PDB entry 9NHL | electron microscopy, 3.70 A resolution | chains D and B of the 8 polymer chains in the assembly

== Chain D (and B) ==
Protein: BG505-CH505 Transmembrane protein gp41
Source organism: Human immunodeficiency virus 1
Notes: chain B of this document is another copy of the same molecule, construct and numbering; everything in this record applies to it too
Chain sequence (153 residues; row label = number of the first residue in the row):
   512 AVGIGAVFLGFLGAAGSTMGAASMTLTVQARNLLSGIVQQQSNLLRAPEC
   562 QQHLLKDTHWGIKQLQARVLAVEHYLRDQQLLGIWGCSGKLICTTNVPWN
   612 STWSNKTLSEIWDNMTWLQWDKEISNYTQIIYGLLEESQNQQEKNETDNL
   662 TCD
Not modelled in the structure: 512-524, 547-567 (chain B: 512-519, 540-567)
Disulfides: Cys598-Cys604
Covalent attachments: N-acetylglucosamine (NAG) linked to Asn611, Asn616, Asn656

== Chain D / chain B interface ==
Contacting residue pairs (35; chain D residue first):
  Gly531(D) with Lys655(B)
  Ser534(D) with Asn651(B), hydrogen bond (backbone-side chain); Lys655(B)
  Met535(D) with Asn651(B), hydrogen bond (backbone-side chain); Gln652(B); Lys655(B)
  Leu537(D) with Asn651(B)
  Thr538(D) with Ile595(B); Glu647(B); Asn651(B)
  Ala541(D) with Gln591(B), hydrogen bond (backbone-side chain)
  Arg542(D) with Arg588(B), hydrogen bond (backbone-side chain); Gln591(B); Glu647(B), salt bridge
  Leu545(D) with Leu587(B); Arg588(B); Gln591(B)
  Ser546(D) with Glu584(B), hydrogen bond
  Thr569(D) with Thr569(B)
  Ile573(D) with Ile573(B), hydrophobic
  Leu576(D) with Leu576(B), hydrophobic; Gln577(B)
  Arg579(D) with Val580(B); Glu584(B), salt bridge
  Val580(D) with Val580(B), hydrophobic
  Val583(D) with Leu587(B), hydrophobic
  Tyr586(D) with Gln591(B)
  Leu587(D) with Leu587(B), hydrophobic
  Lys601(D) with Glu654(B)
  Leu602(D) with Asn651(B); Glu654(B), hydrogen bond (backbone-side chain)
  Ile603(D) with Glu654(B), hydrogen bond (backbone-side chain); Lys655(B); Thr658(B)
  Leu619(D) with Asn660(B)
Other interface residues (no listed pair), chain D (24 interface residues in all): Thr536, Gly600, Thr605
Other interface residues (no listed pair), chain B (20 interface residues in all): Leu581, Val583, Gly594

== In short ==
24 residues of chain D face 20 of chain B across their interface, with 7 hydrogen bonds and 2 salt bridges.
Among the polar pairs are Arg542(D)-Glu647(B), Arg579(D)-Glu584(B) and Ser534(D)-Asn651(B).
N-acetylglucosamine is covalently linked to Asn611(D), Asn616(D) and Asn656(D).
Both chains are BG505-CH505 Transmembrane protein gp41 (Human immunodeficiency virus 1). Entry 9NHL
(BG505-CH505 Env glycoprotein in complex with NHP pAb FP-1 isolated from animal RUu18 at week 14) was
determined by electron microscopy, deposited together with 9NHH, 9NHI, 9NHJ, 9NHK, 9NHM, 9NHN, 9NHO and 9NI9.
